Entry 8IGO (X-ray diffraction, 2.00 A resolution); this record covers chain A.

== Chain A ==
Name: 3C-like proteinase nsp5
Source organism: Severe acute respiratory syndrome coronavirus 2
Notes: EC 3.4.22.69
UniProt: P0DTC1 (R1A_SARS2); residues 1-306 here correspond to UniProt positions 3264-3569 (UniProt number = residue number + 3263)
Sequence (306 residues; numbered 1 to 306; the number before each row is that of its first residue):
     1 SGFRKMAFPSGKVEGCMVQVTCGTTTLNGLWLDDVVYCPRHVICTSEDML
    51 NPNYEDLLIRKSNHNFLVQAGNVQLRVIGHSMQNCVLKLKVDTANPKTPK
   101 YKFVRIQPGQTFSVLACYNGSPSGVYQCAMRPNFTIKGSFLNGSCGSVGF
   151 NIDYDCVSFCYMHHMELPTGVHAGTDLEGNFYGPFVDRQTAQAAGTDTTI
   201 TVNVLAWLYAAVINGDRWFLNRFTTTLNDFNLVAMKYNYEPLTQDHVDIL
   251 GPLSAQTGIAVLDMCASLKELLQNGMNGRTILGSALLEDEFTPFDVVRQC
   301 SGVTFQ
Disordered / not traced: 302-306
Reported in the primary citation:
  - mutagenesis - P132H: unchanged catalytic activity
  - mutagenesis - P132H (Kd 4.9 nM): unchanged binding to PF-07321332
  - mutagenesis - L50F/E166V (150-fold), E166A/L167F (16.4-fold): decreased binding to PF-07321332

== Overview ==
The paper reports that L50F/E166V and E166A/L167F reduce binding to PF-07321332; P132H leaves catalytic
activity unchanged.
Chain A is 3C-like proteinase nsp5 (Severe acute respiratory syndrome coronavirus 2); the structure, Crystal
structure of apo SARS-CoV-2 main protease, was determined by X-ray diffraction (same publication as 8IGN).
